PDB entry 4RKD | X-ray diffraction, 2.76 A resolution | chains A and B

# Chain A (and B)
Protein: Aromatic amino acid aminotransferase
From: Psychrobacter sp. B6
Notes: EC 2.6.1.57; chain B of this document is another copy of the same molecule, construct and numbering; everything in this record applies to it too
UniProt: C7E5X4 (C7E5X4_9GAMM); numbering as in UniProt (aligned over 1-398)
Amino-acid sequence (398 residues; each row starts with the number of its first residue):
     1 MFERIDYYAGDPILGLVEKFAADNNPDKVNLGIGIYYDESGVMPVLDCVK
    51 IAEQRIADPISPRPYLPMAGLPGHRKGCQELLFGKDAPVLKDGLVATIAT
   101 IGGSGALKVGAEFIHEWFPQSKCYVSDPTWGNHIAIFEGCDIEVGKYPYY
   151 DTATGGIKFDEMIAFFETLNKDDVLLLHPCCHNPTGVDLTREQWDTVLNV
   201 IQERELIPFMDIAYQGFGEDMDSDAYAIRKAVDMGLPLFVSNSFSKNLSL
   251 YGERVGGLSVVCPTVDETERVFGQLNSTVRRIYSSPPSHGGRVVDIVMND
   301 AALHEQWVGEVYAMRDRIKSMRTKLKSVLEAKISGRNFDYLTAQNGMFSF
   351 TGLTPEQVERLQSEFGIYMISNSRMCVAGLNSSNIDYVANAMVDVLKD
Covalent attachments: pyridoxal phosphate (PLP) linked to Lys-246
Residues lining bound ligands: KET / pyridoxal phosphate: Asp-11, Gly-34, Ile-101, Gly-102, Gly-103, Ser-104, Leu-107, Trp-130, His-133, His-178, Asn-183, Asp-211, Ala-213, Tyr-214, Ser-243, Ser-245, Arg-254, Phe-348, Arg-374

# Chain A / chain B interface
Pairs across the interface (142):
  Met-1(A) with Ile-207(B), hydrophobic; Pro-237(B), hydrophobic; Glu-267(B), hydrogen bond (backbone-side chain)
  Phe-2(A) with Phe-118(B), hydrophobic; Glu-267(B), hydrogen bond (backbone-side chain); Arg-270(B); Val-271(B), hydrophobic
  Glu-3(A) with Glu-267(B); Arg-270(B), hydrogen bond (backbone-side chain)
  Arg-4(A) with Phe-118(B)
  Ile-5(A) with Phe-113(B), hydrophobic; Trp-117(B), hydrophobic; Arg-270(B), hydrogen bond (backbone-side chain); Gln-274(B)
  Asp-6(A) with Trp-117(B); Arg-270(B); Gln-274(B), hydrogen bond (backbone-side chain)
  Tyr-7(A) with Asp-266(B), hydrogen bond; Glu-269(B); Arg-270(B), hydrogen bond
  Tyr-8(A) with Met-68(B), hydrophobic; Gly-273(B); Gln-274(B); Ser-277(B); Arg-280(B)
  Asp-11(A) with Arg-280(B), salt bridge
  Pro-12(A) with Arg-280(B)
  Met-43(A) with Pro-62(B); Arg-63(B); Pro-64(B)
  Val-45(A) with Ile-60(B), hydrophobic; Ser-61(B); Pro-62(B)
  Lys-50(A) with Ile-60(B)
  Glu-53(A) with Ile-60(B); Arg-63(B), salt bridge
  Gln-54(A) with Ile-60(B)
  Ile-60(A) with Val-45(B), hydrophobic; Glu-53(B)
  Ser-61(A) with Val-45(B)
  Pro-62(A) with Met-43(B); Val-45(B), hydrophobic
  Arg-63(A) with Met-43(B); Glu-53(B), salt bridge; Ser-249(B); Tyr-251(B), hydrogen bond (backbone-backbone); Gly-252(B), hydrogen bond (backbone-backbone); Glu-253(B), salt bridge
  Pro-64(A) with Met-43(B), hydrophobic; Gly-252(B), hydrogen bond (backbone-backbone)
  Tyr-65(A) with Ser-245(B); Lys-246(B), hydrogen bond; Tyr-251(B); Arg-254(B)
  Met-68(A) with Asp-11(B)
  Ile-101(A) with Ile-101(B), hydrophobic; Tyr-283(B), hydrophobic
  Ser-104(A) with Ile-282(B); Tyr-283(B); Ser-284(B), hydrogen bond
  Gly-105(A) with Ile-282(B)
  Lys-108(A) with Arg-281(B); Ile-282(B)
  Trp-117(A) with Arg-4(B), hydrogen bond (backbone-side chain); Ile-5(B); Asp-6(B)
  Phe-118(A) with Met-1(B), hydrophobic; Phe-2(B), hydrophobic; Arg-4(B)
  Asn-132(A) with Arg-280(B); Ser-284(B), hydrogen bond
  Ala-135(A) with Arg-280(B); Arg-281(B)
  Ile-136(A) with Arg-281(B)
  Gly-139(A) with Arg-281(B)
  Asp-172(A) with Met-1(B)
  Ile-207(A) with Met-1(B), hydrophobic
  Pro-237(A) with Met-1(B), hydrophobic
  Ser-245(A) with Tyr-65(B)
  Lys-246(A) with Tyr-65(B)
  Tyr-251(A) with Arg-63(B); Tyr-65(B)
  Gly-252(A) with Arg-63(B), hydrogen bond (backbone-backbone); Pro-64(B), hydrogen bond (backbone-backbone); Tyr-65(B); Pro-286(B); Pro-287(B); Ser-288(B), hydrogen bond (backbone-backbone)
  Glu-253(A) with Arg-63(B), salt bridge; Pro-287(B); Ser-288(B); His-289(B), hydrogen bond (side chain-backbone)
  Arg-254(A) with Tyr-65(B); Tyr-283(B), hydrogen bond (side chain-backbone); Ser-284(B); Ser-285(B), hydrogen bond (side chain-backbone); Pro-286(B); Pro-287(B)
  Val-260(A) with Phe-2(B), hydrophobic
  Val-261(A) with Phe-2(B)
  Cys-262(A) with Phe-2(B), hydrophobic
  Asp-266(A) with Tyr-7(B), hydrogen bond
  Glu-267(A) with Met-1(B), hydrogen bond (side chain-backbone); Phe-2(B), hydrogen bond (side chain-backbone); Glu-3(B), hydrogen bond (side chain-backbone)
  Glu-269(A) with Tyr-7(B), hydrogen bond
  Arg-270(A) with Glu-3(B); Ile-5(B), hydrogen bond (side chain-backbone); Tyr-7(B)
  Val-271(A) with Phe-2(B), hydrophobic
  Gly-273(A) with Tyr-8(B)
  Gln-274(A) with Ile-5(B); Asp-6(B), hydrogen bond (side chain-backbone); Tyr-8(B)
  Ser-277(A) with Tyr-8(B)
  Arg-280(A) with Tyr-8(B); Trp-130(B); Asn-132(B); Ala-135(B)
  Arg-281(A) with Lys-108(B); Ala-135(B); Ile-136(B); Gly-139(B)
  Ile-282(A) with Ser-104(B); Gly-105(B); Lys-108(B); Ile-282(B), hydrophobic
  Tyr-283(A) with Ile-101(B), hydrophobic; Ser-104(B); Arg-254(B), hydrogen bond (backbone-side chain)
  Ser-284(A) with Ser-104(B), hydrogen bond; Asn-132(B), hydrogen bond
  Ser-285(A) with Arg-254(B), hydrogen bond (backbone-side chain)
  Pro-286(A) with Gly-252(B); Arg-254(B)
  Pro-287(A) with Gly-252(B); Arg-254(B); Pro-287(B), hydrophobic
  Ser-288(A) with Gly-252(B), hydrogen bond (backbone-backbone); Glu-253(B)
  His-289(A) with Glu-253(B), hydrogen bond (backbone-side chain); His-289(B), hydrogen bond
Interface residues without a listed pair, chain A (71 interface residues in all): Ile-35, Ala-57, Phe-113, Trp-130, Phe-239, Ser-249, Leu-250, Pro-263, Asn-276
Interface residues without a listed pair, chain B (71 interface residues in all): Ile-35, Lys-50, Gln-54, Ala-57, Gly-131, Asp-172, Phe-239, Leu-250, Val-260, Val-261, Cys-262, Pro-263, Asn-276

# In short
The chain A/chain B interface involves 71 residues from each chain, with 34 hydrogen bonds and 5 salt bridges.
Polar contacts include Asp-11(A)/Arg-280(B), Glu-53(A)/Arg-63(B) and Arg-63(A)/Glu-253(B). Bound to chain A:
KET / pyridoxal phosphate.
Chain A and chain B are both Aromatic amino acid aminotransferase (Psychrobacter sp. B6); the structure,
Psychrophilic aromatic amino acids aminotransferase from Psychrobacter sp. B6 cocrystalized with aspartic
acid, was determined by X-ray diffraction (same publication as 4RKC).
